PDB entry 3XIM | X-ray diffraction, 2.30 A resolution | chains A and B of the 4 polymer chains in the assembly

== Chain A (and B) ==
Protein: D-xylose isomerase
Source organism: Actinoplanes missouriensis
Notes: EC 5.3.1.5; chain B of this document is another copy of the same molecule, construct and numbering; everything in this record applies to it too
UniProt: P12851 (XYLA_ACTMI); residues 2-394 here correspond to UniProt positions 1-393 (UniProt number = residue number - 1)
Chain sequence (393 residues; each row starts with the number of its first residue):
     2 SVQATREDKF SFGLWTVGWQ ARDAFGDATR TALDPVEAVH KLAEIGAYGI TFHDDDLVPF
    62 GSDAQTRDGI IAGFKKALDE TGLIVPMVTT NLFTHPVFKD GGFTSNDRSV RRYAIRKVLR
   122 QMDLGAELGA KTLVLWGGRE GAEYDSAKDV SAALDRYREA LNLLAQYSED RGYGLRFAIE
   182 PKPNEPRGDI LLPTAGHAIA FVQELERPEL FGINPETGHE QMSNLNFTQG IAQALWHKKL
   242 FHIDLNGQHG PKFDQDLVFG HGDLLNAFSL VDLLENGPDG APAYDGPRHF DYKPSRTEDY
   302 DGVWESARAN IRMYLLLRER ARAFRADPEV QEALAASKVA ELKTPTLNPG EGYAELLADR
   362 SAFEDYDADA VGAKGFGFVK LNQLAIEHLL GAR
Disordered / not traced: 2-3 (chain B: 2)
Construct notes: conflict Arg309 (Lys308 in P12851), Arg319 (Lys318 in P12851), Arg323 (Lys322 in P12851)
Ion coordination: Co2+ site 1: Glu181, Glu217, Asp245, Asp292 (together with sorbitol); Co2+ site 2: Glu217, His220, Asp255 (together with sorbitol)
Ligand contacts: sorbitol (SOR): Trp16, His54, Met88, Thr90, Phe94, Val135, Trp137, Glu181, Lys183, Glu217, His220, Asp245, Asp255, Asp292

== How chain A and chain B interact ==
Residue-residue contacts (64; chain A residue first):
  Arg23(A) with Arg23(B)
  Asp24(A) with Arg23(B), hydrogen bond (backbone-side chain); Arg140(B), salt bridge; Pro187(B)
  Phe26(A) with Phe94(B); Thr95(B), hydrogen bond (backbone-side chain); Trp137(B), hydrophobic; Arg140(B), hydrogen bond (backbone-side chain); Lys183(B); Glu186(B); Pro187(B); Asp255(B)
  Gly27(A) with Arg23(B), hydrogen bond (backbone-side chain); Thr95(B); Arg140(B)
  Asp28(A) with Thr95(B), hydrogen bond (backbone-backbone)
  Ala29(A) with Pro97(B)
  Thr30(A) with Pro97(B)
  Phe94(A) with Phe26(B)
  Thr95(A) with Phe26(B), hydrogen bond (side chain-backbone); Gly27(B); Asp28(B), hydrogen bond (backbone-backbone); Arg297(B), hydrogen bond (backbone-side chain)
  Pro97(A) with Ala29(B); Thr30(B)
  Lys100(A) with Arg297(B); Thr298(B)
  Trp137(A) with Phe26(B), hydrophobic
  Arg140(A) with Asp24(B), salt bridge; Phe26(B), hydrogen bond (side chain-backbone); Gly27(B); Arg297(B)
  Tyr145(A) with Leu258(B); Ser296(B), hydrogen bond
  Lys183(A) with Phe26(B)
  Asn185(A) with Lys253(B); Phe254(B)
  Glu186(A) with Phe26(B); Phe254(B)
  Pro187(A) with Asp24(B); Phe26(B), hydrophobic; Phe254(B)
  Arg188(A) with Phe254(B); Thr298(B)
  Gly189(A) with Lys253(B), hydrogen bond (backbone-side chain); Gln256(B)
  Asp190(A) with Lys253(B), salt bridge
  Pro252(A) with Pro252(B)
  Lys253(A) with Asn185(B); Gly189(B), hydrogen bond (side chain-backbone); Asp190(B), salt bridge
  Phe254(A) with Asn185(B); Glu186(B); Pro187(B); Arg188(B)
  Asp255(A) with Phe26(B)
  Gln256(A) with Gly189(B)
  Leu258(A) with Tyr145(B)
  Ser296(A) with Tyr145(B), hydrogen bond
  Arg297(A) with Thr95(B), hydrogen bond (side chain-backbone); Lys100(B); Arg140(B)
  Thr298(A) with Lys100(B); Arg188(B)
Interface residues without a listed pair, chain A (34 interface residues in all): Ala25, His96, Glu144, His262
Interface residues without a listed pair, chain B (34 interface residues in all): Ala25, His96, Glu144, His262

== In short ==
The chain A/chain B interface involves 34 residues from each chain; the contacts include 14 hydrogen bonds and
4 salt bridges. Among the polar pairs are Asp24(A)-Arg140(B), Asp190(A)-Lys253(B) and Asp24(A)-Arg23(B).
Ligands of chain A: sorbitol.
Chain A and chain B are both D-xylose isomerase (Actinoplanes missouriensis); the structure, Arginine residues
as stabilizing elements in proteins, was determined by X-ray diffraction (same publication as 1XIM and 2XIM).
